PDB entry 5O4H | X-ray diffraction, 1.75 A resolution | chains B and C of the 4 polymer chains in the assembly

[Chain B (and C)]
Molecule: HcgC
Organism: Methanococcus maripaludis S2
Notes: chain C of this document is another copy of the same molecule, construct and numbering; everything in this record applies to it too
Reference sequence: Q6LX54 (Q6LX54_METMP); numbering as in UniProt (aligned over 1-260)
Sequence (274 residues; row label = number of the first residue in the row):
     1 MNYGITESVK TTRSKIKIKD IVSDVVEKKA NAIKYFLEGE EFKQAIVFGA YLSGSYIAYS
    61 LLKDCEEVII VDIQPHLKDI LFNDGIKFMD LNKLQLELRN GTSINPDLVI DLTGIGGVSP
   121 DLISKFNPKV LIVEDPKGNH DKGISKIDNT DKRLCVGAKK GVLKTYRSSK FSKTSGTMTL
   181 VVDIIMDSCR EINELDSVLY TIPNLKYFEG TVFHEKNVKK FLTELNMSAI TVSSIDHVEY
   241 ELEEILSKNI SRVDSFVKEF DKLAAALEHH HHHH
Not modelled in the structure: 1-6, 266-274 (chain C: 1, 264-274)
Differences from the reference sequence: expression tag (261-274)
Ligand contacts: S-adenosylhomocysteine (SAH): Lys29, Phe48, Gly49, Ala50, Tyr51, Leu52, Ser53, Val71, Asp72, Ile73, Gln74, Leu77, Leu91, Leu112, Thr113, Gly116, Gly117, Val118, Glu134, Ser175, Gly176, Thr177, Phe213
What the authors report for this chain:
  - mutagenesis - T179V: abolished catalytic activity
  - mutagenesis - T6V, Y51F: decreased catalytic activity

[How chain B and chain C interact]
Pairs across the interface - 10 pairs, chain B then chain C:
  Ser169(B) with Glu194(C), hydrogen bond (side chain-backbone)
  Lys170(B) with Glu194(C), salt bridge
  Glu194(B) with Ser169(C); Lys170(C), salt bridge; Arg252(C)
  Leu195(B) with Ser169(C)
  Asp196(B) with Ser168(C), hydrogen bond; Ser169(C), hydrogen bond; Arg252(C), salt bridge
  Arg252(B) with Glu194(C)
Interface residues without a listed pair, chain C (6 interface residues in all): Leu195

[Overview]
Chain B and chain C each contribute 6 residues to their interface, with 3 hydrogen bonds and 3 salt bridges.
Polar contacts include Lys170(B)-Glu194(C), Asp196(B)-Arg252(C) and Ser169(B)-Glu194(C). Ligands of chain B:
S-adenosylhomocysteine. From the paper: T6V and Y51F of chain B reduce catalytic activity; T179V of chain B
abolishes catalytic activity.
Both chains are HcgC (Methanococcus maripaludis S2). Entry 5O4H (HcgC from Methanococcus maripaludis
cocrystallized with SAM and pyridinol) was determined by X-ray diffraction together with 5O4J, 5O4M and 5O4N
from the same study.
